Entry 8H2A (X-ray diffraction, 2.50 A resolution); this record covers chains C and D of the 4 polymer chains in the assembly.

== Chain C (and D) ==
Name: Alcohol dehydrogenase
From: Formosa agariphila
Notes: EC 1.1.1.1; chain D of this document is another copy of the same molecule, construct and numbering; everything in this record applies to it too
UniProtKB: T2KM87 (T2KM87_FORAG); numbering as in UniProt (aligned over 1-370)
Sequence (370 residues; each row starts with the number of its first residue):
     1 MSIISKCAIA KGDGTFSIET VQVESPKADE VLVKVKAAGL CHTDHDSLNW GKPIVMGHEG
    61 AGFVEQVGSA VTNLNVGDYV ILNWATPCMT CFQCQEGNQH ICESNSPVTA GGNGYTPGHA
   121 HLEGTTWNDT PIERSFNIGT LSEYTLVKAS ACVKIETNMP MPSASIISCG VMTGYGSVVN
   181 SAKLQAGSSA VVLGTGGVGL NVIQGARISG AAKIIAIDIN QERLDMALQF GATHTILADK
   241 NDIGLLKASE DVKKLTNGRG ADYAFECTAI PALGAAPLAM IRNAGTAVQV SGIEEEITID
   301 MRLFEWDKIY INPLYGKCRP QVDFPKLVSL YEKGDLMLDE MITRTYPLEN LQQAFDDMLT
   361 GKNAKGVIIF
Unresolved in the structure: 1-3, 112-115 (chain D: 1-2, 112-115)
Ion coordination: Zn2+ site 1: Cys41, His58, Cys169; Zn2+ site 2: Cys88, Cys91, Cys94, Cys102
Small-molecule neighbours: NAD (nicotinamide-adenine-dinucleotide): Cys41, His42, Thr43, Asp46, Trp84, Cys169, Thr173, Gly194, Thr195, Gly196, Gly197, Val198, Gly199, Ile217, Asp218, Ile219, Asn220, Arg223, Ala238, Leu245, Cys267, Thr268, Ala269, Ile270, Leu273, Val290, Ser291, Pro313, Leu314, Tyr315, Met358
Reported in the primary citation:
  - binding site for NAD: Thr43, Gly197, Val198, Asp218, Ile219, Leu245, Thr268, Ile270, Leu273, Val290, Pro313, Tyr315

== Chain C / chain D interface ==
Pairs across the interface (84):
  Phe92(C) - Arg259(D)
  Phe92(C) - Arg282(D)
  Gln93(C) - Arg282(D)
  Gln93(C) - Asn283(D)  hydrogen bond (side chain-backbone)
  Asn98(C) - Ala284(D)
  His100(C) - Asp307(D)  salt bridge
  Ile101(C) - Asn283(D)
  Ile101(C) - Ala284(D)  hydrophobic
  Ile101(C) - Asp307(D)
  Glu103(C) - Arg259(D)  salt bridge
  Val108(C) - Trp306(D)
  Thr109(C) - Asn283(D)
  Thr109(C) - Trp306(D)
  Arg259(C) - Phe92(D)
  Arg259(C) - Glu103(D)  salt bridge
  Asp262(C) - Phe92(D)
  Arg282(C) - Phe92(D)
  Asn283(C) - Gln93(D)  hydrogen bond (backbone-side chain)
  Asn283(C) - Ile101(D)
  Ala284(C) - Gln93(D)
  Ala284(C) - Asn98(D)
  Ala284(C) - Ile101(D)  hydrophobic
  Gln289(C) - Met301(D)
  Ile293(C) - Met301(D)
  Ile293(C) - Arg302(D)  hydrogen bond (backbone-backbone)
  Ile293(C) - Glu305(D)
  Glu294(C) - Arg302(D)
  Glu294(C) - Glu305(D)
  Glu295(C) - Met301(D)  hydrogen bond (backbone-backbone)
  Glu296(C) - Ile299(D)
  Glu296(C) - Asp300(D)
  Ile297(C) - Thr298(D)
  Ile297(C) - Ile299(D)  hydrogen bond (backbone-backbone)
  Ile297(C) - Met301(D)  hydrophobic
  Thr298(C) - Ile297(D)
  Thr298(C) - Thr298(D)
  Ile299(C) - Glu296(D)
  Ile299(C) - Ile297(D)  hydrogen bond (backbone-backbone)
  Ile299(C) - Ile299(D)  hydrophobic
  Ile299(C) - Met301(D)  hydrophobic
  Asp300(C) - Glu295(D)
  Asp300(C) - Glu296(D)
  Met301(C) - Ile293(D)
  Met301(C) - Glu295(D)  hydrogen bond (backbone-backbone)
  Met301(C) - Ile299(D)  hydrophobic
  Met301(C) - Tyr310(D)
  Arg302(C) - Ile293(D)
  Arg302(C) - Glu294(D)
  Phe304(C) - Phe304(D)  hydrophobic
  Phe304(C) - Tyr310(D)  hydrophobic
  Glu305(C) - Gly292(D)
  Glu305(C) - Ile293(D)  hydrogen bond (side chain-backbone)
  Glu305(C) - Glu294(D)
  Glu305(C) - Asn312(D)
  Trp306(C) - Val108(D)
  Trp306(C) - Thr109(D)
  Trp306(C) - Asn312(D)  hydrogen bond (backbone-backbone)
  Trp306(C) - Leu314(D)
  Asp307(C) - His100(D)  salt bridge
  Asp307(C) - Ile101(D)
  Asp307(C) - Ile311(D)
  Asp307(C) - Asn312(D)  hydrogen bond (backbone-backbone)
  Asp307(C) - Pro313(D)
  Asp307(C) - Leu314(D)  hydrogen bond (side chain-backbone)
  Asp307(C) - Lys317(D)
  Lys308(C) - Tyr310(D)
  Lys308(C) - Ile311(D)
  Ile309(C) - Ile309(D)  hydrophobic
  Ile309(C) - Tyr310(D)
  Ile309(C) - Ile311(D)  hydrophobic
  Tyr310(C) - Met301(D)
  Tyr310(C) - Phe304(D)  hydrophobic
  Tyr310(C) - Lys308(D)
  Tyr310(C) - Ile309(D)
  Tyr310(C) - Tyr310(D)  hydrogen bond (backbone-backbone)
  Ile311(C) - Asp307(D)
  Ile311(C) - Lys308(D)
  Asn312(C) - Glu305(D)
  Asn312(C) - Trp306(D)  hydrogen bond (backbone-backbone)
  Asn312(C) - Asp307(D)  hydrogen bond (backbone-backbone)
  Pro313(C) - Asp307(D)
  Leu314(C) - Trp306(D)  hydrophobic
  Leu314(C) - Asp307(D)
  Lys317(C) - Asp307(D)
Other interface residues (no listed pair), chain C (37 interface residues in all): Gly292
Other interface residues (no listed pair), chain D (37 interface residues in all): Asp262, Gln289

== Summary ==
Chain C and chain D each contribute 37 residues to their interface, with 14 hydrogen bonds and 4 salt bridges.
Polar contacts include His100(C)-Asp307(D), Glu103(C)-Arg259(D) and Gln93(C)-Asn283(D). Bound to chain C: NAD.
Cys41(C), His58(C) and Cys169(C) coordinate Zn2+ site 1. The paper reports a binding site for NAD at Thr43(C),
Gly197(C) and Val198(C) among others.
Chain C and chain D are both Alcohol dehydrogenase (Formosa agariphila); the structure, Crystal structure of
alcohol dehydrogenase from Formosa agariphila, was determined by X-ray diffraction, deposited together with
8H2B.
